PDB entry 9CLI | electron microscopy, 3.61 A resolution | chains J and K of the 4 polymer chains in the assembly

# Chain J (and K)
Name: Hexon protein
Organism: Human adenovirus 5
Notes: chain K of this document is another copy of the same molecule, construct and numbering; everything in this record applies to it too
UniProtKB: P04133 (CAPSH_ADE05); residue numbers follow UniProt; this construct covers 1-952
Chain sequence (952 residues; row label = number of the first residue in the row):
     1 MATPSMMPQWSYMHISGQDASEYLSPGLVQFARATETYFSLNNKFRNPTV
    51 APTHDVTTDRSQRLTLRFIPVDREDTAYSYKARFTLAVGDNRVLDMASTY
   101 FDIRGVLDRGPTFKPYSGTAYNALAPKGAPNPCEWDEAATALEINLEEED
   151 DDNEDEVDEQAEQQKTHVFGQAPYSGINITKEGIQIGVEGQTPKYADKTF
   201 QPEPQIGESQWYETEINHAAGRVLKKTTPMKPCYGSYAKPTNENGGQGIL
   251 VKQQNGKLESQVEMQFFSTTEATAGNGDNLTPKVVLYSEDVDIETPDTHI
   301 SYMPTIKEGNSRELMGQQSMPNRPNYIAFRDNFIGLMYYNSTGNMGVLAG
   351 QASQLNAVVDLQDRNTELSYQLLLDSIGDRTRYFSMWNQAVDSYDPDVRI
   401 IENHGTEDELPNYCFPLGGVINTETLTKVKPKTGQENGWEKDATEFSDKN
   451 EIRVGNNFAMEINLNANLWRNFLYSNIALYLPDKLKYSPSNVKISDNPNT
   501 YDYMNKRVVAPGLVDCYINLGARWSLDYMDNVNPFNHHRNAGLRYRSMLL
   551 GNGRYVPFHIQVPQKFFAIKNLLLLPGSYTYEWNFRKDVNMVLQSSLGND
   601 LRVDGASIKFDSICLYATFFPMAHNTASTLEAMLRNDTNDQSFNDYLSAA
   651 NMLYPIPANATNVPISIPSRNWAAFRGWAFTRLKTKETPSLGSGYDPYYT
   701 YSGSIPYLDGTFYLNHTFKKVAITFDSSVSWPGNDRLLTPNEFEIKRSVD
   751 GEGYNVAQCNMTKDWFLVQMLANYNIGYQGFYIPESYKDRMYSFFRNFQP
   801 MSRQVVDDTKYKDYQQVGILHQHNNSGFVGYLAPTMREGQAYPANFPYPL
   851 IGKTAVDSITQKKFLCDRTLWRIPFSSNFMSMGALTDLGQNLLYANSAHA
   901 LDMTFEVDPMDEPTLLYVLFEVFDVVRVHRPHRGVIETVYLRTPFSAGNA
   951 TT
Unresolved in the structure: 1, 139-163, 952 (chain K: 1-4, 139-163, 952)
Swiss-Prot annotation at these positions:
  - site: Gly-777 (Involved in interaction with pre-protein VI)
  - modified residue: Ala-2 (N-acetylalanine), Ser-175 (Phosphoserine), Tyr-940 (Phosphotyrosine)

# Interface between chain J and chain K
Contacting residue pairs - 259 pairs, chain J then chain K:
  Tyr-38(J) with Met-882(K), hydrophobic
  Phe-39(J) with Gln-779(K)
  Ser-40(J) with Gln-779(K)
  Val-56(J) with Tyr-38(K)
  Asp-95(J) with Lys-44(K), salt bridge
  Pro-126(J) with Pro-416(K)
  Gly-128(J) with Trp-211(K)
  Ala-129(J) with Gly-419(K)
  Pro-130(J) with Trp-211(K); Gly-418(K)
  Lys-165(J) with Ala-443(K); Glu-445(K); Ser-447(K)
  Thr-166(J) with Glu-445(K), hydrogen bond (backbone-backbone); Phe-446(K); Ser-447(K), hydrogen bond (backbone-side chain)
  His-167(J) with Ser-447(K), hydrogen bond
  Val-168(J) with Asn-450(K), hydrogen bond (backbone-side chain); Glu-451(K)
  Phe-169(J) with Glu-451(K)
  Gly-170(J) with Glu-451(K)
  Gln-171(J) with Arg-453(K); Gly-455(K)
  Ala-172(J) with Arg-453(K), hydrogen bond (backbone-backbone); Val-454(K); Gly-455(K), hydrogen bond (backbone-backbone)
  Pro-173(J) with Gly-455(K)
  Glu-208(J) with Gly-455(K); Asn-456(K)
  Glu-213(J) with Arg-453(K), salt bridge
  Ile-216(J) with Val-454(K), hydrophobic
  Ala-219(J) with Val-454(K), hydrophobic
  Phe-266(J) with Lys-428(K); Val-429(K); Trp-439(K), hydrophobic
  Phe-267(J) with Thr-427(K); Lys-428(K)
  Ser-268(J) with Leu-426(K); Thr-427(K), hydrogen bond (backbone-backbone); Val-429(K)
  Thr-269(J) with Leu-426(K)
  Thr-270(J) with Thr-425(K)
  Thr-273(J) with Thr-427(K)
  Leu-280(J) with Trp-439(K)
  Pro-282(J) with Trp-439(K)
  Lys-283(J) with Glu-424(K), salt bridge
  Val-284(J) with Leu-426(K), hydrophobic
  Leu-286(J) with Ile-452(K), hydrophobic
  Tyr-302(J) with Ser-209(K), hydrogen bond
  Arg-312(J) with Tyr-212(K)
  Met-315(J) with Trp-211(K)
  Glu-402(J) with Arg-544(K); Met-548(K)
  His-404(J) with Tyr-116(K); Ser-117(K), hydrogen bond (backbone-backbone); Tyr-326(K); Arg-544(K), hydrogen bond; Met-548(K)
  Gly-405(J) with Ser-117(K)
  Thr-406(J) with Ser-117(K), hydrogen bond (backbone-backbone); Gly-118(K), hydrogen bond (backbone-backbone)
  Glu-407(J) with Asn-471(K); Ser-475(K); Asn-476(K); Arg-539(K), salt bridge
  Asp-408(J) with Gly-118(K); Lys-127(K), hydrogen bond (backbone-side chain); Tyr-234(K); Asn-471(K)
  Glu-409(J) with Asn-471(K); Tyr-474(K); Ser-475(K)
  Leu-410(J) with Arg-470(K); Asn-471(K); Tyr-474(K), hydrophobic; Pro-834(K), hydrophobic
  Pro-411(J) with Pro-834(K)
  Asn-412(J) with Asn-467(K); Asn-471(K), hydrogen bond
  Tyr-413(J) with Met-836(K); Arg-837(K)
  Cys-414(J) with Cys-414(K), hydrogen bond; Glu-461(K); Ile-462(K), hydrophobic
  Phe-415(J) with Met-460(K); Glu-461(K), hydrogen bond (backbone-backbone); Phe-828(K), hydrophobic
  Pro-416(J) with Met-460(K)
  Leu-417(J) with Ala-459(K); Glu-461(K)
  Asn-456(J) with Arg-837(K); Glu-838(K); Gly-839(K)
  Asn-457(J) with Arg-837(K), hydrogen bond (backbone-side chain)
  Met-460(J) with Met-460(K), hydrophobic
  Glu-461(J) with Pro-126(K); Lys-127(K), hydrogen bond (side chain-backbone)
  Asn-463(J) with Ala-123(K), hydrogen bond (side chain-backbone)
  Leu-464(J) with Leu-464(K), hydrophobic; Asn-467(K)
  Asn-465(J) with Leu-468(K)
  Asn-467(J) with Leu-124(K)
  Tyr-517(J) with Ala-120(K)
  Leu-520(J) with Tyr-116(K), hydrophobic; Ala-120(K), hydrophobic; Asn-552(K), hydrogen bond (backbone-side chain)
  Gly-521(J) with Met-548(K); Asn-552(K)
  Ala-522(J) with Asn-552(K)
  Asn-571(J) with Asn-43(K); Lys-44(K), hydrogen bond (backbone-side chain)
  Leu-573(J) with Leu-41(K), hydrophobic
  Phe-620(J) with Phe-39(K), hydrophobic
  Thr-626(J) with Phe-31(K)
  Met-633(J) with Gly-27(K); Leu-28(K); Phe-31(K), hydrophobic
  Thr-638(J) with Tyr-23(K), hydrogen bond (side chain-backbone)
  Asn-639(J) with Ser-25(K), hydrogen bond; Leu-28(K)
  Asp-640(J) with Phe-45(K)
  Gln-641(J) with Lys-44(K)
  Ser-642(J) with Lys-44(K); Phe-45(K); Arg-46(K), hydrogen bond (side chain-backbone)
  Asn-644(J) with Arg-46(K)
  Ala-674(J) with Trp-10(K), hydrophobic
  Asn-734(J) with Asp-59(K), hydrogen bond (side chain-backbone); Arg-60(K); Ser-61(K); Gln-62(K)
  Asp-735(J) with Gln-62(K); Arg-63(K), salt bridge
  Arg-736(J) with Thr-58(K); Arg-60(K); Gln-62(K), hydrogen bond (side chain-backbone); Arg-63(K); Leu-64(K), hydrogen bond (backbone-backbone)
  Glu-752(J) with Arg-67(K)
  Gly-753(J) with Arg-104(K); Tyr-616(K), hydrogen bond (backbone-side chain)
  Tyr-754(J) with Tyr-616(K)
  Asn-755(J) with His-559(K); Gln-561(K)
  Val-756(J) with Met-386(K), hydrophobic; Gln-561(K)
  Ala-757(J) with Ser-385(K), hydrogen bond (backbone-side chain)
  Gln-758(J) with Ser-385(K); Leu-549(K); Leu-550(K); Ile-560(K)
  Lys-763(J) with Tyr-100(K), hydrogen bond; Tyr-616(K)
  Tyr-778(J) with Leu-64(K); Phe-619(K); Phe-620(K), hydrophobic
  Gln-779(J) with Asp-95(K); Ala-97(K)
  Gly-780(J) with Ala-97(K); Ser-98(K)
  Phe-781(J) with Trp-387(K)
  Ile-783(J) with Arg-382(K); Phe-384(K), hydrophobic
  Asp-789(J) with Arg-382(K), salt bridge
  Phe-795(J) with Arg-382(K); Phe-384(K), hydrophobic
  Arg-796(J) with Arg-382(K)
  Gln-804(J) with Leu-550(K), hydrogen bond (side chain-backbone); Gly-551(K); Asn-552(K), hydrogen bond (side chain-backbone); Gly-553(K), hydrogen bond (side chain-backbone); Val-556(K)
  Asp-813(J) with Lys-239(K), salt bridge
  Gln-815(J) with Asn-242(K); Glu-243(K)
  Gln-816(J) with Glu-243(K)
  Leu-820(J) with Gln-205(K)
  His-821(J) with Glu-203(K), salt bridge; Asn-244(K)
  Gln-822(J) with Gln-205(K)
  His-823(J) with Pro-204(K); Gln-205(K); Gln-247(K), hydrogen bond
  Asn-824(J) with Ala-120(K), hydrogen bond (side chain-backbone); Tyr-121(K); Asn-122(K), hydrogen bond (side chain-backbone)
  Asn-825(J) with Asn-122(K), hydrogen bond (backbone-side chain); Ala-123(K); Leu-124(K), hydrogen bond (side chain-backbone)
  Ser-826(J) with Asn-122(K); Pro-204(K); Gln-205(K)
  Phe-828(J) with Ala-125(K), hydrophobic; Pro-126(K)
  Met-836(J) with Ser-209(K); Trp-211(K), hydrophobic; Leu-417(K), hydrophobic
  Glu-838(J) with Gln-205(K); Ile-206(K); Gly-207(K), hydrogen bond (side chain-backbone); Glu-208(K)
  Gly-839(J) with Pro-204(K); Gln-205(K)
  Gln-840(J) with Pro-132(K); Gln-171(K); Pro-173(K); Pro-204(K), hydrogen bond (backbone-backbone); Arg-222(K)
  Ala-841(J) with Pro-132(K); Gln-171(K)
  Tyr-842(J) with Asn-122(K), hydrogen bond (backbone-side chain); Asn-131(K); Pro-204(K), hydrophobic; Leu-224(K); Glu-289(K), hydrogen bond
  Pro-843(J) with Asn-122(K); Asn-131(K); Ser-236(K); Gln-247(K), hydrogen bond (backbone-side chain)
  Ala-844(J) with Asn-122(K); Ser-236(K), hydrogen bond (backbone-backbone); Tyr-237(K); Ala-238(K), hydrogen bond (backbone-backbone)
  Asn-845(J) with Ala-238(K); Pro-240(K); Gln-247(K)
  Pro-847(J) with Tyr-121(K); Tyr-237(K)
  Tyr-848(J) with Tyr-237(K); Pro-240(K)
  Pro-849(J) with Tyr-121(K); Tyr-237(K)
  Leu-850(J) with Gly-553(K); Arg-554(K)
  Ile-851(J) with Phe-113(K); Lys-114(K); Tyr-116(K)
  Gly-852(J) with Pro-111(K)
  Thr-854(J) with Glu-294(K)
  Ser-858(J) with Tyr-555(K)
  Thr-860(J) with Pro-557(K)
  Ser-877(J) with Thr-57(K), hydrogen bond
  Asn-878(J) with Thr-57(K), hydrogen bond; Pro-621(K)
  Met-882(J) with Val-50(K); Ala-51(K)
  Ala-884(J) with Thr-49(K)
  Leu-885(J) with Thr-49(K); Ala-51(K)
  Asp-887(J) with Pro-52(K)
  Gln-890(J) with Val-50(K); Thr-53(K)
  Val-925(J) with Met-13(K), hydrophobic; Arg-46(K)
  Arg-927(J) with Tyr-12(K), hydrogen bond (side chain-backbone); Met-13(K); His-14(K)
  Val-939(J) with Met-13(K), hydrophobic
  Leu-941(J) with Met-13(K), hydrophobic
Interface residues without a listed pair, chain J (166 interface residues in all): Gln-164, Thr-180, Lys-181, Gly-207, Gln-265, Gly-316, Ala-459, Arg-470, Asn-519, Arg-523, Leu-630, Leu-634, Leu-738, Asp-750, Phe-766, Leu-767, Gly-777, Tyr-782, Pro-800, Ser-802, Tyr-811, Val-817, Gly-827, Tyr-831, Arg-837, Lys-853, Ala-855, Phe-879, Met-880, Gly-883, Phe-923
Interface residues without a listed pair, chain K (171 interface residues in all): Gln-9, Ile-15, Leu-24, Val-56, Thr-65, Asp-102, Pro-115, Gly-128, Gly-221, Cys-233, Gly-245, Pro-321, Tyr-383, Asn-388, Gln-389, Phe-415, Val-420, Glu-436, Lys-441, Lys-449, Asn-457, Phe-472, His-538, Tyr-545, Thr-618, Gly-827, Met-880

# In short
Chain J and chain K form an interface of 166 and 171 residues respectively, with 48 hydrogen bonds and 8 salt
bridges. Among the polar pairs are Asp-95(J)/Lys-44(K), Glu-213(J)/Arg-453(K) and Lys-283(J)/Glu-424(K).
Chain J and chain K are both Hexon protein (Human adenovirus 5); the structure, Cryo-EM model derived from
localized reconstruction of human adenovirus (Ad5)-hexon-FX complex at 3.6A resolution, was determined by
electron microscopy together with 9CLN, 9CLS, 9CM2, 9CM9 and 9CMO from the same study.
